PDB entry 7MUQ | electron microscopy, 4.60 A resolution (low resolution: residue-level contacts below are approximate; hydrogen-bond / salt-bridge calls are withheld) | chains IC and HC of the 205 polymer chains in the assembly

== Chain IC (and HC) ==
Name: DotC
Source organism: Legionella pneumophila
Notes: chain HC of this document is another copy of the same molecule, construct and numbering; everything in this record applies to it too
UniProt: O52184 (O52184_LEGPN); residues 2-304 here correspond to UniProt positions 1-303 (UniProt number = residue number - 1)
Amino-acid sequence (303 residues; row label = number of the first residue in the row):
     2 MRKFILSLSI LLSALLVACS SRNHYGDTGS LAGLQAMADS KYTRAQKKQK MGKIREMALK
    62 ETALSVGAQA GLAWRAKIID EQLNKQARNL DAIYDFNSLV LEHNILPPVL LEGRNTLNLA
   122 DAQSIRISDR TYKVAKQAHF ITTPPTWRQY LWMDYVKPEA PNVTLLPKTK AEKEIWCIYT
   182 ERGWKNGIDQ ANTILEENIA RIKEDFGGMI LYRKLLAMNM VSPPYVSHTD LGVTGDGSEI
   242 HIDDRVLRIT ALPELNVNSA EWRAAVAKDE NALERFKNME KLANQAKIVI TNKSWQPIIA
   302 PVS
Disordered / not traced: 2-26, 270-304

== Interface between chain IC and chain HC ==
Contacting residue pairs - 54 pairs, chain IC then chain HC:
  Asp28(IC) with Lys158(HC); Glu160(HC)
  Ser31(IC) with Ala71(HC); Trp185(HC)
  Leu32(IC) with Glu182(HC); Trp185(HC)
  Leu35(IC) with Val67(HC); Trp177(HC); Thr181(HC)
  Gln36(IC) with Cys178(HC); Glu182(HC)
  Met38(IC) with Trp177(HC)
  Ala39(IC) with Pro168(HC); Lys174(HC); Trp177(HC)
  Leu120(IC) with Phe141(HC); Thr143(HC)
  Ala123(IC) with His140(HC)
  Gln124(IC) with Phe141(HC); Arg249(HC); Ile250(HC); Leu253(HC)
  Ser125(IC) with Phe141(HC); Leu248(HC)
  Ile126(IC) with Phe141(HC); Arg246(HC); Val247(HC); Leu248(HC)
  Arg127(IC) with Asp245(HC); Arg246(HC)
  Ile128(IC) with Asp244(HC); Asp245(HC); Arg246(HC)
  Ser129(IC) with Asp244(HC); Asp245(HC)
  Asp130(IC) with Asp244(HC)
  Arg131(IC) with Ile241(HC); His242(HC); Ile243(HC)
  Thr132(IC) with Ile241(HC); His242(HC)
  Tyr133(IC) with Ser239(HC); Glu240(HC); Ile241(HC)
  Lys134(IC) with Ser239(HC); Glu240(HC)
  Val135(IC) with Ser239(HC); Glu240(HC)
  Glu255(IC) with Gly238(HC)
  Leu256(IC) with Gly238(HC); Ser239(HC); Ile241(HC)
  Val258(IC) with Val234(HC)
  Trp263(IC) with Val234(HC)
Other interface residues (no listed pair), chain IC (27 interface residues in all): Thr44, Asp122
Other interface residues (no listed pair), chain HC (32 interface residues in all): Pro159, Pro162, Leu167

== In short ==
27 residues of chain IC and 32 residues of chain HC are in contact.
Both chains are DotC (Legionella pneumophila). Entry 7MUQ (Reconstruction of the Legionella pneumophila
Dot/Icm T4SS 3DVA Map 1) was determined by electron microscopy together with 7MUC, 7MUD, 7MUE, 7MUS, 7MUV,
7MUW and 7MUY from the same study.
